6WZ5 - chains D and I of the 10 polymer chains in the assembly; structure by electron microscopy, 2.20 A resolution.

Chain D:
Name: Histone H2B 1.1
Organism: Xenopus laevis
UniProtKB: P02281 (H2B11_XENLA); residues 1-122 here correspond to UniProt positions 5-126 (UniProt number = residue number + 4)
Amino-acid sequence (122 residues; row label = number of the first residue in the row):
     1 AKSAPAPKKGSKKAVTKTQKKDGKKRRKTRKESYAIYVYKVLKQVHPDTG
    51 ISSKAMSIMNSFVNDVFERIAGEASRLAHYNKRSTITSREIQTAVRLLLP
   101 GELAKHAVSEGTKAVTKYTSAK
Disordered / not traced: 1-24
Construct notes: variant Thr29 (Ser33 in P02281)
Curated features (UniProtKB/Swiss-Prot):
  - modified residue: Lys2 (N6-acetyllysine), Lys9 (N6-acetyllysine), Ser11 (Phosphoserine), Lys12 (N6-acetyllysine), Lys17 (N6-acetyllysine)
  - glycosylation: Ser109 (O-linked (GlcNAc) serine)
  - cross-link: Lys117 (Glycyl lysine isopeptide (Lys-Gly) (interchain with G-Cter in ubiquitin))

Chain I:
Molecule: 167-nt DNA strand
Organism: synthetic construct
Sequence (167 nucleotides; row label = number of the first residue in the row; numbers below 1 keep their minus sign (DC-83 is residue -83)):
   -83 CAATACATGCACAGGATGTATATATCTGACACGTGCCTGGAGACTAGGGA
   -33 GTAATCCCCTTGGCGGTTAAAACGCGGGGGACAGCGCGTACGTGCGTTTA
    17 AGCGGTGCTAGAGCTGTCTACGACCAATTGAGCGGCCTCGGCACCGGGAT
    67 TCTCCAGGGCATCATAG
Disordered / not traced: -83 to -77, 77-83

Chain D / chain I interface:
Contacting residue pairs (19):
  Arg26(D) with DC30(I), hydrogen bond to the phosphate; DT31(I), salt bridge to the phosphate
  Arg27(D) with DG-49(I), base contact
  Thr29(D) with DC30(I), hydrogen bond to the phosphate
  Arg30(D) with DT-46(I), sugar contact
  Glu32(D) with DG-45(I), sugar contact
  Tyr39(D) with DA-53(I), hydrogen bond to the phosphate; DC-52(I), phosphate contact
  Gly50(D) with DA-53(I), phosphate contact
  Ile51(D) with DC-54(I), sugar contact; DA-53(I), hydrogen bond to the phosphate
  Ser52(D) with DC-54(I), phosphate contact
  Ser53(D) with DC-54(I), hydrogen bond to the phosphate
  Arg83(D) with DA-34(I), phosphate contact; DG-33(I), salt bridge to the phosphate
  Ser84(D) with DG-35(I), phosphate contact; DA-34(I), hydrogen bond to the phosphate
  Thr85(D) with DG-35(I), phosphate contact; DA-34(I), hydrogen bond to the phosphate
Interface residues without a listed pair, chain D (14 interface residues in all): Lys82
Interface residues without a listed pair, chain I (13 interface residues in all): DC-47, DG-44

Summary:
The interface between chain D and chain I involves 14 residues on one side and 13 on the other; the contacts
include 7 hydrogen bonds and 2 salt bridges. Polar pairs include Arg26(D)-DC30(I), Thr29(D)-DC30(I) and
Tyr39(D)-DA-53(I).
Chain D is Histone H2B 1.1 (Xenopus laevis) and chain I is a 167-nt DNA strand (synthetic construct); the
structure, Bridging of double-strand DNA break activates PARP2/HPF1 to modify chromatin, was determined by
electron microscopy together with 6WZ9, 6X0L, 6X0M and 6X0N from the same study.
